Entry 7TNQ (electron microscopy, 8.40 A resolution (very low resolution: no residue pairs are listed; an interface is given only as per-side residue counts)); this record covers chains D2 and D3 of the 100 polymer chains in the assembly.

Chain D2:
Name: Tubulin alpha chain
From: Toxoplasma gondii
Reference sequence: P10873 (TBA_TOXGO); residues 1-453 here = UniProt positions 1-453
Chain sequence (453 residues; numbered 1 to 453; the number before each row is that of its first residue):
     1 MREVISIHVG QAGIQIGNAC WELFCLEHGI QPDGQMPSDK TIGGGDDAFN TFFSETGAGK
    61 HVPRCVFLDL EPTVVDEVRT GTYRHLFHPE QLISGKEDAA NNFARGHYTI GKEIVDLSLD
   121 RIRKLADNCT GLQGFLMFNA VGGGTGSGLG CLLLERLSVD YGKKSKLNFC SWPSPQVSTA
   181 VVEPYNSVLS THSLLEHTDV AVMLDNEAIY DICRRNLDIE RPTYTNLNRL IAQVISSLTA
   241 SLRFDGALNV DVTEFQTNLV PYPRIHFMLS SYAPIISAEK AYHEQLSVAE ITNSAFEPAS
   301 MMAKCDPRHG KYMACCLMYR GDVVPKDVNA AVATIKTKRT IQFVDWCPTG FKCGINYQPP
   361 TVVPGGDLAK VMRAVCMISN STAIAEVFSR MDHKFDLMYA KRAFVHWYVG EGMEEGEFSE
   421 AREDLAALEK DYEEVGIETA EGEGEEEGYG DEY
Disordered / not traced: 38-46, 438-453
Swiss-Prot annotation at these positions:
  - active site: Glu254
  - binding site (GTP): Gln11, Glu71, Gly144, Thr145, Thr179, Asn206, Asn228
  - binding site (Mg(2+)): Glu71
  - site: Tyr453 (Involved in polymerization)
  - modified residue: Lys40 (N6-acetyllysine)

Chain D3:
Name: Tubulin beta chain
From: Toxoplasma gondii
Reference sequence: A0A125YWG5 (A0A125YWG5_TOXGM); residue numbers follow UniProt; this construct covers 1-449
Chain sequence (449 residues; row label = number of the first residue in the row):
     1 MREIVHVQGG QCGNQIGAKF WEVISDEHGI DPTGTYCGDS DLQLERINVF YNEATGGRFV
    61 PRAILMDLEP GTMDSVRAGP FGQLFRPDNF VFGQTGAGNN WAKGHYTEGA ELIDSVLDVV
   121 RKEAEGCDCL QGFQITHSLG GGTGSGMGTL LISKVREEYP DRIMETFSVF PSPKVSDTVV
   181 EPYNATLSVH QLVENADEVQ VIDNEALYDI CFRTLKLTTP TYGDLNHLVS AAMSGVTCCL
   241 RFPGQLNSDL RKLAVNLIPF PRLHFFLIGF APLTSRGSQQ YRALSVPELT QQMFDAKNMM
   301 CASDPRHGRY LTASAMFRGR MSTKEVDEQM LNVQNKNSSY FVEWIPNNMK SSVCDIPPKG
   361 LKMSVTFVGN STAIQEMFKR VSDQFTAMFR RKAFLHWYTG EGMDEMEFTE AESNMNDLVS
   421 EYQQYQDATA EEEGEFDEEE GEMGAEEGA
Disordered / not traced: 427-449
Cystine bridges: Cys238-Cys354

How chain D2 and chain D3 interact:
At this resolution (8 A) residue pairs are not listed: 35 residues of chain D2 and 38 of chain D3 lie at the interface.

Overview:
Chain D2 and chain D3 form an interface of 35 and 38 residues respectively. UniProt lists active-site residue
Glu254(D2), 7 GTP-binding residues and Mg2+-binding residue Glu71(D2) on chain D2.
Chain D2 is Tubulin alpha chain and chain D3 is Tubulin beta chain, both from Toxoplasma gondii; the
structure, The symmetry-released subpellicular microtubule map from detergent-extracted Toxoplasma cells, was
determined by electron microscopy, deposited together with 7TNS and 7TNT.
